PDB entry 4Y32 | X-ray diffraction, 1.70 A resolution | chains A and C

Chain A:
Protein: 14-3-3 protein sigma
Source organism: Homo sapiens
Reference sequence: P31947 (1433S_HUMAN); residue numbers follow UniProt; this construct covers 1-231
Chain sequence (236 residues; numbered -4 to 231; the number before each row is that of its first residue; numbers below 1 keep their minus sign (Gly-4 is residue -4)):
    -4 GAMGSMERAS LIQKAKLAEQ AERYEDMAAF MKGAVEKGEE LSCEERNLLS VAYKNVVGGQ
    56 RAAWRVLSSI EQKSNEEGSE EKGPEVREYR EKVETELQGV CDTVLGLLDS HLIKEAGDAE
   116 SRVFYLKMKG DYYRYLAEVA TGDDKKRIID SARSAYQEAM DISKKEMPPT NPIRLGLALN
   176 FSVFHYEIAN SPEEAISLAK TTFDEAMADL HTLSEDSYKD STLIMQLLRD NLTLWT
Unresolved in the structure: 138
Sequence notes: expression tag (-4 to 0)
Curated features (UniProtKB/Swiss-Prot):
  - site (Interaction with phosphoserine on interacting protein): Arg56, Arg129
  - modified residue (Phosphoserine): Ser5, Ser74
Ligand contacts: (2S)-2-(2-methoxyethyl)pyrrolidine (49F): Asn42, Ser45, Val46, Phe119, Lys122, Ile168

Chain C:
Protein: Arg-thr-pro-sep-leu-pro-cnc(c(c)o)c(=o)n1cccc1ccoc
Chain sequence (7 residues; row label = number of the first residue in the row):
   211 RTPSLPT
Modified residues: Ser214 (phosphoserine; SEP)

How chain A and chain C interact:
Residue-residue contacts (17; chain A residue first):
  Lys49(A) with Ser214(C); Leu215(C), hydrogen bond (side chain-backbone)
  Arg56(A) with Ser214(C)
  Arg129(A) with Ser214(C)
  Tyr130(A) with Ser214(C)
  Gly171(A) with Leu215(C)
  Leu174(A) with Leu215(C), hydrophobic
  Asn175(A) with Ser214(C); Leu215(C), hydrogen bond (side chain-backbone)
  Val178(A) with Pro213(C)
  Tyr181(A) with Thr212(C)
  Glu182(A) with Arg211(C); Thr212(C), hydrogen bond
  Leu222(A) with Pro216(C)
  Asn226(A) with Thr212(C); Pro213(C), hydrogen bond (side chain-backbone)
  Trp230(A) with Thr212(C), hydrogen bond
Interface residues without a listed pair, chain A (17 interface residues in all): Arg60, Lys122, Ile219, Leu229

Summary:
17 residues of chain A and 6 residues of chain C are in contact, with 5 hydrogen bonds. Among the polar pairs
are Lys49(A)-Leu215(C), Asn175(A)-Leu215(C) and Glu182(A)-Thr212(C). Ligands of chain A:
(2S)-2-(2-methoxyethyl)pyrrolidine.
Chain A is 14-3-3 protein sigma (Homo sapiens) and chain C is
Arg-thr-pro-sep-leu-pro-cnc(c(c)o)c(=o)n1cccc1ccoc; the structure, Crystal structure of C-terminal modified
Tau peptide-hybrid 109B with 14-3-3sigma, was determined by X-ray diffraction (same publication as 5HF3 and
4Y5I).
